PDB entry 7SRS | electron microscopy, 3.30 A resolution | chains C and L of the 6 polymer chains in the assembly

== Chain C ==
Molecule: Isoform 1B of Beta-arrestin-1
From: Homo sapiens
UniProt: P49407 (ARRB1_HUMAN), isoform P49407-2; residues 2-368 here = UniProt positions 2-368
Amino-acid sequence (367 residues; row label = number of the first residue in the row):
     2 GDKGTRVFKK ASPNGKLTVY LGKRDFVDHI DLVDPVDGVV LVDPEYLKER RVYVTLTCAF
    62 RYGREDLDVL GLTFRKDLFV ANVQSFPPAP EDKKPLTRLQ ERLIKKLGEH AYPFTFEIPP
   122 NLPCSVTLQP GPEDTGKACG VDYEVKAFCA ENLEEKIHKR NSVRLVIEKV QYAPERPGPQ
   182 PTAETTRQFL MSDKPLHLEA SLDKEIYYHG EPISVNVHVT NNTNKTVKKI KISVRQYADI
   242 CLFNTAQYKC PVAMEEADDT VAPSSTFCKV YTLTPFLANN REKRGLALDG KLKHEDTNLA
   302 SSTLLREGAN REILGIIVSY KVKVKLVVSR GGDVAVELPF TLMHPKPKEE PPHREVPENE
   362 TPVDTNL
Unresolved in the structure: 2-5, 361-368
Differences from the reference sequence: engineered mutation E169 (Arg in P49407)
Swiss-Prot annotation at these positions:
  - binding site (1D-myo-inositol hexakisphosphate): K250, M255, K324, K326
  - modified residue: Y47 (Phosphotyrosine)
Reported in the primary citation:
  - contacts within the chain: R65-D67 (hydrogen bond)
  - conformationally variable residues (side-chain flip): R7

== Chain L ==
Molecule: Fab30 light chain
From: Mus musculus
Amino-acid sequence (106 residues; row label = number of the first residue in the row):
     2 DIQMTQSPSS LSASVGDRVT ITCRASQSVS SAVAWYQQKP GKAPKLLIYS ASSLYSGVPS
    62 RFSGSRSGTD FTLTISSLQP EDFATYYCQQ YKYVPVTFGQ GTKVEI

== How chain C and chain L interact ==
Contacting residue pairs (12; chain C residue first):
  R7(C) - S31(L)
  K349(C) - Y50(L)
  E350(C) - S54(L)  hydrogen bond
  V357(C) - Y92(L)
  V357(C) - K93(L)
  P358(C) - Y92(L)
  P358(C) - K93(L)
  P358(C) - V95(L)
  E359(C) - K93(L)  hydrogen bond (backbone-backbone)
  E359(C) - Y94(L)
  E359(C) - V95(L)
  N360(C) - V95(L)
Other interface residues (no listed pair), chain C (8 interface residues in all): R355
Other interface residues (no listed pair), chain L (9 interface residues in all): S32, S51

== Overview ==
8 residues of chain C face 9 of chain L across their interface; the contacts include 2 hydrogen bonds. Polar
contacts include E350(C)-S54(L) and E359(C)-K93(L). Curated annotation (UniProt) lists 4 residues binding
1D-myo-inositol hexakisphosphate on chain C. From the paper: conformational variability at R7(C); contacts
within the chain involving R65(C) and D67(C).
Chain C is Isoform 1B of Beta-arrestin-1 (Homo sapiens) and chain L is Fab30 light chain (Mus musculus); the
structure, 5-HT2B receptor bound to LSD in complex with beta-arrestin1 obtained by cryo-electron microscopy
(cryoEM), was determined by electron microscopy together with 7SRQ and 7SRR from the same study.
